PDB entry 4Y7U | X-ray diffraction, 1.70 A resolution | chain A

== Chain A ==
Molecule: Nucleotidyl transferase
From: Pseudomonas putida (strain BIRD-1)
Reference sequence: E4RE40 (E4RE40_PSEPB); residues 1-223 here = UniProt positions 1-223
Amino-acid sequence (231 residues; row label = number of the first residue in the row):
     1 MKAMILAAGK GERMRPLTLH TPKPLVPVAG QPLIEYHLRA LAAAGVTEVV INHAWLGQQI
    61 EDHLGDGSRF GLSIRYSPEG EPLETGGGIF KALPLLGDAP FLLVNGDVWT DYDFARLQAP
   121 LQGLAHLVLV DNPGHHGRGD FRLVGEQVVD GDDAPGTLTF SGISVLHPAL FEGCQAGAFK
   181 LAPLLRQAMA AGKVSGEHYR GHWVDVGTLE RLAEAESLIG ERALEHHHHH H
Not modelled in the structure: 225-231
Differences from the reference sequence: expression tag (224-231)
Metal / ion sites: Mg2+: D107, D205
Residues lining bound ligands:
  - 2KH (5'-O-[(S)-hydroxy{[(S)-hydroxy(phosphonooxy)phosphoryl]amino}phosphoryl]uridine): L6, A7, A8, G9, K10, G11, E12, R13, M14, K23, N52, E79, L83, E84, T85, N105, G106, D107, G207
  - 491 (2-acetamido-3-O-[(1R)-1-carboxyethyl]-2-deoxy-1-O-phosphono-alpha-D-glucopyranose): L6, T85, N105, D140, F141, T159, F160, G162, L181, A182, W203, D205
Reported in the primary citation:
  - binding site for 491: N105, D140, F141, F160, D205
  - binding site for 2KH: K10 to E12, R13, K23
  - Mg2+ coordination: D107, D205
  - conformationally variable residues (side-chain flip): R13, D140
  - catalytic residues: D205 (proposed by the authors, not directly observed)

== Overview ==
Ligands of chain A: compound 2KH and compound 491. D107 and D205 form the Mg2+ site. From the paper: the
catalytic residue D205; a binding site for 491 at N105, D140 and F141 among others.
Chain A is Nucleotidyl transferase (Pseudomonas putida (strain BIRD-1)); the structure, Structural analysis of
MurU, was determined by X-ray diffraction together with 4Y7T and 4Y7V from the same study.
